PDB entry 4NML | X-ray diffraction, 2.60 A resolution | chain A

# Chain A
Molecule: Ribulose 5-phosphate isomerase
Organism: Toxoplasma gondii
Notes: EC 5.3.1.6
Reference sequence: S8GQK2 (S8GQK2_TOXGO); residue numbers follow UniProt; this construct covers 1-259
Amino-acid sequence (275 residues; each row starts with the number of its first residue):
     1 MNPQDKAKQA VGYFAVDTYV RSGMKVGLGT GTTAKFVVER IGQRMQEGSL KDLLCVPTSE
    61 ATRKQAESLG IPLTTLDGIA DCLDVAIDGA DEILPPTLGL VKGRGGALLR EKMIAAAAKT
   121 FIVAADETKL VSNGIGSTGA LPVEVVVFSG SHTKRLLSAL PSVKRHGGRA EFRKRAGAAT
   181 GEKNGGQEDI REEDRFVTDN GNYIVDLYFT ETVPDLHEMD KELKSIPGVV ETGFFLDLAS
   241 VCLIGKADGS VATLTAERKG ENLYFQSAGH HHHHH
Disordered / not traced: 180-186, 258-275
Sequence notes: expression tag (260-275)
Modified / non-standard residues: Mse1, Mse24, Mse45, Mse113, Mse219 (selenomethionine; parent Met); Cys82 (s,s-(2-hydroxyethyl)thiocysteine; CME)
Residues lining bound ligands: D-malate (MLT): Lys8, Gly31, Thr32, Thr33, Gly89, Ala90, Asp91, Lys129
From the paper describing this entry:
  - binding site for D-malate: Lys8, Thr32, Thr33
  - binding site for chloride ion: Gly105, Ala107, Glu111, Lys154, Phe172, Ile190

# In short
Ligands of chain A: D-malate. From the paper: a binding site for chloride ion at Gly105, Ala107 and Glu111
among others; a binding site for D-malate at Lys8, Thr32 and Thr33.
Chain A is Ribulose 5-phosphate isomerase (Toxoplasma gondii); the structure, 2.60 Angstrom resolution crystal
structure of putative ribose 5-phosphate isomerase from Toxoplasma gondii ME49 in complex ..., was determined
by X-ray diffraction (same publication as 5BXI, 4ODI, 4O0N, 4NU7 and 4NOG).
